Entry 5GQU (X-ray diffraction, 1.85 A resolution); this record covers chain A.

# Chain A
Molecule: 1,4-alpha-glucan branching enzyme GlgB
Organism: Cyanothece sp. (strain ATCC 51142)
Notes: EC 2.4.1.18
UniProtKB: B1WPM8 (B1WPM8_CYAA5); numbering as in UniProt (aligned over 1-773)
Sequence (793 residues; row label = number of the first residue in the row; numbers below 1 keep their minus sign (Met-19 is residue -19)):
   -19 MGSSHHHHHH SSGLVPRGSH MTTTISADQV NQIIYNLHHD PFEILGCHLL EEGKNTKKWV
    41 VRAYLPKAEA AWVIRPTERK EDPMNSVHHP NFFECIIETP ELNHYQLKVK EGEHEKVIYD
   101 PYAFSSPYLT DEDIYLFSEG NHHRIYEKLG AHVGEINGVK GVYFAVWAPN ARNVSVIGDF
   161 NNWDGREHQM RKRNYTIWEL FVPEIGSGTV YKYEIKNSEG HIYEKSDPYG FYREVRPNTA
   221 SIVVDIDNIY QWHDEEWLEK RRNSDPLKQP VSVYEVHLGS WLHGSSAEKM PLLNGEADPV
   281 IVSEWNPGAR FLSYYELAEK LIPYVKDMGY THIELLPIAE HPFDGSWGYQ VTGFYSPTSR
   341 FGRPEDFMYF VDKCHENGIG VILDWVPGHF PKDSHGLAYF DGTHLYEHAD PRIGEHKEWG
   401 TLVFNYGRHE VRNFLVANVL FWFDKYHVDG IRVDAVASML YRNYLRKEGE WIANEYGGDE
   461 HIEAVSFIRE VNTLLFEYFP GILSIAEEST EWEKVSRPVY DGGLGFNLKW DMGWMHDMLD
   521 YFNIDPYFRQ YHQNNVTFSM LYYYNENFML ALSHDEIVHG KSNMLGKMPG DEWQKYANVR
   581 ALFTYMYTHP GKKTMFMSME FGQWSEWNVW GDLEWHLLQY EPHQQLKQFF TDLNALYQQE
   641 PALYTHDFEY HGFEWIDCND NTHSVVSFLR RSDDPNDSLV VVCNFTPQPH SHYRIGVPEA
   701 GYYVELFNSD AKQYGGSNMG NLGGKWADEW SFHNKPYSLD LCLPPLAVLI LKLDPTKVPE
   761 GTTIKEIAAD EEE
Unresolved in the structure: -19 to 4, 760-773
Differences from the reference sequence: initiating methionine (-19); expression tag (-18 to 0)
Ion coordination: Mg2+ near Asp612 (its only coordinating residue here)
What the authors report for this chain:
  - contacts within the chain: Phe323-Trp610 (pi stacking)
  - specificity-determining residues: Leu541, Trp610
  - mutagenesis - W610N: decreased catalytic activity on amylose
  - catalytic residues: Asp434, Glu487, Asp555 (by similarity / conservation)
  - mutagenesis - W610N: increased binding to G7
  - mutagenesis - Y500A, Y500A/D501A, D501A, L541A, L541A/W655A, W655A: decreased catalytic activity

# Overview
The paper reports catalytic residues Asp434, Glu487 and Asp555; Y500A, Y500A/D501A and D501A, among others,
reduce catalytic activity; 7 substitutions were tested in all.
Chain A is 1,4-alpha-glucan branching enzyme GlgB (Cyanothece sp. (strain ATCC 51142)); the structure, Crystal
structure of branching enzyme from Cyanothece sp. ATCC 51142, was determined by X-ray diffraction, deposited
together with 5GQV, 5GQW and 5GQX.
